5DZA - chain A; structure by X-ray diffraction, 2.19 A resolution.

# Chain A
Name: BspA
Organism: Streptococcus agalactiae serotype III (strain NEM316)
Notes: fragment: C terminal domain
UniProtKB: Q8E589 (Q8E589_STRA3); numbering as in UniProt (aligned over 554-881)
Amino-acid sequence (329 residues; each row starts with the number of its first residue; note: 553 numbers in that range are skipped by the numbering (no residue carries them; nothing is unmodelled there); numbering starts at 0):
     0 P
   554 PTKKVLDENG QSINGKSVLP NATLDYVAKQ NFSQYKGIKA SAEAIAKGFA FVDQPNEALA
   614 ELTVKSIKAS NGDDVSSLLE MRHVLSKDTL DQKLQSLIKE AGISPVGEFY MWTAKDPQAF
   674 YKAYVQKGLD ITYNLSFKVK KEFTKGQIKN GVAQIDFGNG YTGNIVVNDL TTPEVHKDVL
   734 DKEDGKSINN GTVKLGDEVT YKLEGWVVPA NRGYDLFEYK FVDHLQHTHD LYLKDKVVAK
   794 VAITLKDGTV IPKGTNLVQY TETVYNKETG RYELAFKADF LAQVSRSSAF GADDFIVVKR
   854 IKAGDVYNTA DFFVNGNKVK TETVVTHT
Unresolved in the structure: 640-656
Sequence notes: expression tag (0)
Glycans and other covalent adducts: covalent link Lys556-Asn703, Lys730-Asn861
From the paper describing this entry:
  - contacts within the chain: Lys556-Asn703, Lys730-Asn861 (covalent link)

# Overview
From the paper: contacts within the chain involving Lys556, Asn703 and Lys730 among others.
Chain A is BspA (Streptococcus agalactiae serotype III (strain NEM316)); the structure, Streptococcus
agalactiae AgI/II polypeptide BspA C terminal domain (WT), was determined by X-ray diffraction, deposited
together with 5DZ8 and 5DZ9.
